3GLT - chains A and B; structure by X-ray diffraction, 2.10 A resolution.

Chain A:
Molecule: NAD-dependent deacetylase sirtuin-3, mitochondrial
Source organism: Homo sapiens
Notes: EC 3.5.1.-; fragment: Human SIRT3, residues 118-399
UniProt: Q9NTG7 (SIRT3_HUMAN); residue numbers follow UniProt; this construct covers 118-399
Chain sequence (285 residues; row label = number of the first residue in the row):
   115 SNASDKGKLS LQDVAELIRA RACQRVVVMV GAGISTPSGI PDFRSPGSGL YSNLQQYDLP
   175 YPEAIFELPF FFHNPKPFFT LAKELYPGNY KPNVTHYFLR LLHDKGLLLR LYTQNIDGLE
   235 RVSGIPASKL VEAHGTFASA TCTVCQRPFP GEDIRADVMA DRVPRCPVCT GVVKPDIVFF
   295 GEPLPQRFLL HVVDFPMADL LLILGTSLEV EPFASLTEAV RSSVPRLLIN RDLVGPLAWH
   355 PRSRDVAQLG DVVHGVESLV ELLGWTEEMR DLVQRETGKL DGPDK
Not modelled in the structure: 115-120, 395-399
Differences from the reference sequence: expression tag (115-117)
Bound ions: Zn2+: Cys256, Cys259, Cys280, Cys283
Ligand contacts: carbonate ion (CO3): Arg135, Ala136, Gln138
Reported in the primary citation:
  - conformationally variable residues (side-chain flip): Val366
  - binding site for Acetyl-coenzyme A synthetase 2-like, mitochondrial (chain B): Phe157, Val366
  - catalytic residues: His248 (citing earlier work)

Chain B:
Molecule: Acetyl-coenzyme A synthetase 2-like, mitochondrial
Notes: EC 6.2.1.1; fragment: AceCS2 peptide, residues 638-649
UniProt: Q9NUB1 (ACS2L_HUMAN); residues 638-649 here = UniProt positions 638-649
Chain sequence (12 residues; row label = number of the first residue in the row):
   638 TRSGKVMRRL LR
Not modelled in the structure: 638-639, 646-649
Modified positions: Lys642 ((2S)-2-amino-6-{[(1Z)-1-{[(2R,3R,4S,5R)-5-({[(R)-{[(R)-{[(2R,3S,4R,5R)-5-(6-amino-9H-purin-9-yl)-3,4-dihydroxytetrahydrofuran-2-yl]methoxy}(hydroxy)phosphoryl]oxy}(hydroxy)phosphoryl]oxy}methyl)-3,4-dihydroxytetrahydrofuran-2-yl]sulfanyl}ethylidene]amino}hexanoic acid; FZN)

Chain A / chain B interface:
Contacting residue pairs (41; chain A residue first):
  Gly145(A) with Lys642(B)
  Ala146(A) with Lys642(B)
  Gly147(A) with Lys642(B)
  Thr150(A) with Lys642(B)
  Asp156(A) with Lys642(B)
  Phe157(A) with Lys642(B)
  Arg158(A) with Lys642(B); Met644(B)
  Ser159(A) with Lys642(B)
  Phe180(A) with Lys642(B)
  Gln228(A) with Lys642(B)
  His248(A) with Lys642(B)
  Ile291(A) with Lys642(B)
  Val292(A) with Lys642(B)
  Phe293(A) with Lys642(B)
  Phe294(A) with Lys642(B); Met644(B), hydrophobic
  Gly295(A) with Lys642(B), hydrogen bond (backbone-backbone)
  Glu296(A) with Gly641(B); Lys642(B), hydrogen bond (backbone-backbone)
  Pro297(A) with Ser640(B)
  Leu298(A) with Ser640(B), hydrogen bond (backbone-side chain); Lys642(B)
  Gly319(A) with Lys642(B)
  Thr320(A) with Lys642(B)
  Ser321(A) with Lys642(B)
  Glu323(A) with Met644(B); Arg645(B), hydrogen bond (backbone-backbone)
  Val324(A) with Lys642(B); Val643(B); Met644(B), hydrophobic
  Glu325(A) with Lys642(B); Val643(B), hydrogen bond (backbone-backbone); Arg645(B)
  Pro326(A) with Ser640(B); Gly641(B)
  Asn344(A) with Lys642(B)
  Arg345(A) with Lys642(B)
  Gly364(A) with Lys642(B)
  Asp365(A) with Lys642(B)
  Val366(A) with Lys642(B)
Also at the interface, not in a pair above, chain A (37 interface residues in all): Pro151, Glu177, Asn229, Ile230, Leu322, Asp346

Summary:
37 residues of chain A face 6 of chain B across their interface; the contacts include 5 hydrogen bonds. Polar
contacts include Leu298(A)-Ser640(B), Gly295(A)-Lys642(B) and Glu296(A)-Lys642(B). Bound to chain A: carbonate
ion. From the paper: the catalytic residue His248(A); a binding site for Acetyl-coenzyme A synthetase 2-like,
mitochondrial (chain B) at Phe157(A) and Val366(A).
Chain A is NAD-dependent deacetylase sirtuin-3, mitochondrial (Homo sapiens) and chain B is Acetyl-coenzyme A
synthetase 2-like, mitochondrial; the structure, Crystal Structure of Human SIRT3 with ADPR bound to the
AceCS2 peptide containing a thioacetyl lysine, was determined by X-ray diffraction, deposited together with
3GLR, 3GLS and 3GLU.
